PDB entry 6HW6 | X-ray diffraction, 2.70 A resolution | chains T and U of the 28 polymer chains in the assembly

[Chain T]
Molecule: Probable proteasome subunit alpha type-7
From: Saccharomyces cerevisiae (strain ATCC 204508 / S288c)
Notes: EC 3.4.25.1
UniProtKB: P21242 (PSA7_YEAST); residues -3 to 284 here correspond to UniProt positions 1-288 (UniProt number = residue number + 4)
Chain sequence (288 residues; each row starts with the number of its first residue; numbers below 1 keep their minus sign (Met-3 is residue -3)):
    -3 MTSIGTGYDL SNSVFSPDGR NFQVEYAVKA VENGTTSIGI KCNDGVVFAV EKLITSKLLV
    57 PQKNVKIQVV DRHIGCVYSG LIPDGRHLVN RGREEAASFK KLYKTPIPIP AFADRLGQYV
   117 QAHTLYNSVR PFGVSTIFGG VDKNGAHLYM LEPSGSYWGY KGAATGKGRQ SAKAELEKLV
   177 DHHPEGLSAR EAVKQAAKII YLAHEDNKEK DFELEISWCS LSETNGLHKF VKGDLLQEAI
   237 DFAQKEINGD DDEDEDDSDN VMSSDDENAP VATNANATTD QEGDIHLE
Disordered / not traced: -3 to 1, 245-284
UniProt features mapped onto this chain:
  - modified residue: Thr-2 (N-acetylthreonine)

[Chain U]
Molecule: Proteasome subunit alpha type-1
From: Saccharomyces cerevisiae (strain ATCC 204508 / S288c)
Notes: EC 3.4.25.1
UniProtKB: P21243 (PSA1_YEAST); residues -8 to 243 here correspond to UniProt positions 1-252 (UniProt number = residue number + 9)
Chain sequence (252 residues; each row starts with the number of its first residue; numbers below 1 keep their minus sign (Met-8 is residue -8)):
    -8 MSGAAAASAA GYDRHITIFS PEGRLYQVEY AFKATNQTNI NSLAVRGKDC TVVISQKKVP
    52 DKLLDPTTVS YIFCISRTIG MVVNGPIPDA RNAALRAKAE AAEFRYKYGY DMPCDVLAKR
   112 MANLSQIYTQ RAYMRPLGVI LTFVSVDEEL GPSIYKTDPA GYYVGYKATA TGPKQQEITT
   172 NLENHFKKSK IDHINEESWE KVVEFAITHM IDALGTEFSK NDLEVGVATK DKFFTLSAEN
   232 IEERLVAIAE QD
Disordered / not traced: -8 to 1, 243

[How chain T and chain U interact]
Residue-residue contacts - 64 pairs, chain T then chain U:
  Thr2(T) with His6(U), hydrogen bond (backbone-side chain)
  Gly3(T) with His6(U)
  Tyr4(T) with Arg5(U); His6(U); Tyr21(U), hydrogen bond
  Ser9(T) with Arg126(U)
  Val10(T) with His6(U); Gln18(U)
  Phe11(T) with Gln18(U), hydrogen bond (backbone-side chain); Tyr21(U); Ala22(U), hydrophobic; Ala25(U), hydrophobic; Arg126(U); Pro127(U); Gly129(U)
  Ser12(T) with Tyr21(U)
  Pro13(T) with Tyr21(U), hydrophobic; Lys24(U), hydrogen bond (backbone-side chain)
  Asp14(T) with Lys24(U)
  Gly15(T) with Tyr21(U); Ala25(U)
  Lys37(T) with Asp56(U), salt bridge
  Asp110(T) with Arg82(U)
  Gln114(T) with Arg82(U), hydrogen bond (side chain-backbone); Asn83(U); Leu86(U)
  Gln117(T) with Pro79(U); Asp80(U); Asn83(U), hydrogen bond; Arg126(U)
  Thr120(T) with Arg126(U), hydrogen bond (backbone-side chain)
  Leu121(T) with Asn83(U); Tyr124(U); Arg126(U), hydrogen bond (backbone-backbone); Leu128(U), hydrophobic
  Tyr122(T) with Tyr124(U); Met125(U), hydrophobic
  Ser150(T) with Pro79(U)
  Gly151(T) with Pro79(U)
  Ser152(T) with Ile78(U); Pro79(U)
  Tyr153(T) with Arg82(U), hydrogen bond (backbone-side chain)
  Trp154(T) with Leu55(U), hydrophobic; Thr59(U); Val60(U), hydrophobic; Ser61(U); Tyr62(U); Ile78(U), hydrophobic; Arg82(U)
  Gly155(T) with Leu55(U); Asp56(U), hydrogen bond (backbone-backbone); Thr59(U), hydrogen bond (backbone-side chain)
  Tyr156(T) with Leu54(U); Leu55(U); Asp56(U)
  Lys157(T) with Leu54(U), hydrogen bond (backbone-backbone); Leu55(U)
  Gly158(T) with Leu54(U), hydrogen bond (backbone-backbone)
  Lys169(T) with Asp52(U); Leu54(U)
  Leu172(T) with Leu54(U)
  Glu173(T) with Lys53(U), salt bridge; Leu54(U)
  Asp177(T) with Lys53(U), salt bridge
Interface residues without a listed pair, chain T (32 interface residues in all): Tyr145, Val176
Interface residues without a listed pair, chain U (29 interface residues in all): Pro57

[In short]
Chain T and chain U form an interface of 32 and 29 residues respectively; the contacts include 13 hydrogen
bonds and 3 salt bridges. Among the polar pairs are Lys37(T)-Asp56(U), Glu173(T)-Lys53(U) and
Asp177(T)-Lys53(U).
Chain T is Probable proteasome subunit alpha type-7 and chain U is Proteasome subunit alpha type-1, both from
Saccharomyces cerevisiae (strain ATCC 204508 / S288c); the structure, Yeast 20S proteasome in complex with 20,
was determined by X-ray diffraction together with 6HTB, 6HTC, 6HTD, 6HTP, 6HTR, 6HUB and 30 further entries
from the same study.
